PDB entry 6ZYK | X-ray diffraction, 2.55 A resolution | chain A

Chain A:
Molecule: Monooxygenase
Organism: Streptomyces malaysiense
UniProt: A0A1J4PXK4 (A0A1J4PXK4_9ACTN); residue numbers follow UniProt; this construct covers 1-290
Amino-acid sequence (310 residues; each row starts with the number of its first residue; numbers below 1 keep their minus sign (Met-19 is residue -19)):
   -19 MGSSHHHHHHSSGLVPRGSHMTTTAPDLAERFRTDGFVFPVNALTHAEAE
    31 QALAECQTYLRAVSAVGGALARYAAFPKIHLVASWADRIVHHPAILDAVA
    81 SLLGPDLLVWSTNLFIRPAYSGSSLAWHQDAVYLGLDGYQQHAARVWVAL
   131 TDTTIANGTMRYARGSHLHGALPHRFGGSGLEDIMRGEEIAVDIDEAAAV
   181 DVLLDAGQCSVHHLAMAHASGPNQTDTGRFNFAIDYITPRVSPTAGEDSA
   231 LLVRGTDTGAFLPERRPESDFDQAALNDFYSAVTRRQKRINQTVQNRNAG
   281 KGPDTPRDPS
Disordered / not traced: -19 to 6, 152-174, 275-290
Sequence notes: initiating methionine (-19); expression tag (-18 to 0)
Bound ions: Ni2+: His108, Asp110, His198 (together with l(+)-tartaric acid)

Overview:
The Ni2+ site is built by His108, Asp110 and His198.
Chain A is Monooxygenase (Streptomyces malaysiense); the structure, Non-heme monooxygenase, ThoJ-Ni complex,
was determined by X-ray diffraction together with 6ZYL from the same study.
